Entry 3MNN (X-ray diffraction, 2.50 A resolution); this record covers chains G and J of the 10 polymer chains in the assembly.

[Chain G]
Name: Histone H2A
From: Xenopus laevis
UniProtKB: Q6AZJ8 (Q6AZJ8_XENLA); residues 1-119 here correspond to UniProt positions 2-120 (UniProt number = residue number + 1)
Chain sequence (119 residues; numbered 1 to 119; the number before each row is that of its first residue):
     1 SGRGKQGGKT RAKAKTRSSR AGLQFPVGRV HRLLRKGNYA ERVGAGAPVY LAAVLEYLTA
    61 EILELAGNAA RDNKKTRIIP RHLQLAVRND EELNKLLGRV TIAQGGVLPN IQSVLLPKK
Unresolved in the structure: 1-13
Bound ions: ruthenium ion: Glu61, Glu64 (together with 1,3,5-Triaza-7-phosphaadamantane, 1-methyl-4-(1-methylethyl)benzene)
Ligand contacts:
  - 1-methyl-4-(1-methylethyl)benzene (MML): Glu61, Glu64, Leu65, Asn68
  - 1,3,5-Triaza-7-phosphaadamantane (PTW; 1,3,5-triaza-7-phosphatricyclo[3.3.1.1~3,7~]decane): Tyr57, Ala60, Glu61, Glu64

[Chain J]
Molecule: 145-nt DNA strand
Sequence (145 nucleotides; each row starts with the number of its first residue; numbers below 1 keep their minus sign (DA-72 is residue -72)):
   -72 ATCAATATCC ACCTGCAGAT ACTACCAAAA GTGTATTTGG AAACTGCTCC ATCAAAAGGC
   -12 ATGTTCAGCT GATTCAGCTG AACATGCCTT TTGATGGAGC AGTTTCCAAA TACACTTTTG
    48 GTAGTATCTG CAGGTGGATA TTGAT

[Chain G / chain J interface]
Contacting residue pairs - 14 pairs, chain G then chain J:
  Ala14(G) with DG-42(J), phosphate contact; DT-41(J), phosphate contact
  Lys15(G) with DG-42(J), phosphate contact; DT-41(J), hydrogen bond to the phosphate
  Thr16(G) with DG-42(J), sugar contact
  Arg17(G) with DG-42(J), salt bridge to the phosphate
  Arg20(G) with DT-41(J), salt bridge to the phosphate
  Gly28(G) with DG-42(J), phosphate contact
  Arg29(G) with DA-43(J), phosphate contact
  Arg32(G) with DA-44(J), phosphate contact; DA-43(J), salt bridge to the phosphate
  Arg42(G) with DT-35(J), hydrogen bond to the sugar; DG-34(J), sugar contact
  Arg77(G) with DA-54(J), sugar contact
Other interface residues (no listed pair), chain J (8 interface residues in all): DT-36

[Overview]
The interface between chain G and chain J involves 10 residues on one side and 8 on the other, with 2 hydrogen
bonds and 3 salt bridges. Among the polar pairs are Arg42(G)-DT-35(J), Lys15(G)-DT-41(J) and
Arg17(G)-DG-42(J). Ligands of chain G: 1-methyl-4-(1-methylethyl)benzene and 1,3,5-Triaza-7-phosphaadamantane.
Here chain G is Histone H2A (Xenopus laevis) and chain J is a 145-nt DNA strand. Entry 3MNN (A Ruthenium
Antitumour Agent Forms Specific Histone Protein Adducts in the Nucleosome Core) was determined by X-ray
diffraction.
